8GHR - chains A and B of the 4 polymer chains in the assembly; structure by electron microscopy, 3.20 A resolution.

[Chain A (and B)]
Name: Ectonucleotide pyrophosphatase/phosphodiesterase family member 1, secreted form, Immunoglobulin gamma-1 heavy chain fusion
Organism: Homo sapiens
Notes: chain B of this document is another copy of the same molecule, construct and numbering; everything in this record applies to it too
UniProt: chimeric construct of P22413, P0DOX5: residues 186-925 from P22413 (ENPP1_HUMAN) positions 186-925 (same numbers); residues 948-1179 from P0DOX5 positions 218-449 (UniProt number = residue number - 730)
Chain sequence (1015 residues; row label = number of the first residue in the row):
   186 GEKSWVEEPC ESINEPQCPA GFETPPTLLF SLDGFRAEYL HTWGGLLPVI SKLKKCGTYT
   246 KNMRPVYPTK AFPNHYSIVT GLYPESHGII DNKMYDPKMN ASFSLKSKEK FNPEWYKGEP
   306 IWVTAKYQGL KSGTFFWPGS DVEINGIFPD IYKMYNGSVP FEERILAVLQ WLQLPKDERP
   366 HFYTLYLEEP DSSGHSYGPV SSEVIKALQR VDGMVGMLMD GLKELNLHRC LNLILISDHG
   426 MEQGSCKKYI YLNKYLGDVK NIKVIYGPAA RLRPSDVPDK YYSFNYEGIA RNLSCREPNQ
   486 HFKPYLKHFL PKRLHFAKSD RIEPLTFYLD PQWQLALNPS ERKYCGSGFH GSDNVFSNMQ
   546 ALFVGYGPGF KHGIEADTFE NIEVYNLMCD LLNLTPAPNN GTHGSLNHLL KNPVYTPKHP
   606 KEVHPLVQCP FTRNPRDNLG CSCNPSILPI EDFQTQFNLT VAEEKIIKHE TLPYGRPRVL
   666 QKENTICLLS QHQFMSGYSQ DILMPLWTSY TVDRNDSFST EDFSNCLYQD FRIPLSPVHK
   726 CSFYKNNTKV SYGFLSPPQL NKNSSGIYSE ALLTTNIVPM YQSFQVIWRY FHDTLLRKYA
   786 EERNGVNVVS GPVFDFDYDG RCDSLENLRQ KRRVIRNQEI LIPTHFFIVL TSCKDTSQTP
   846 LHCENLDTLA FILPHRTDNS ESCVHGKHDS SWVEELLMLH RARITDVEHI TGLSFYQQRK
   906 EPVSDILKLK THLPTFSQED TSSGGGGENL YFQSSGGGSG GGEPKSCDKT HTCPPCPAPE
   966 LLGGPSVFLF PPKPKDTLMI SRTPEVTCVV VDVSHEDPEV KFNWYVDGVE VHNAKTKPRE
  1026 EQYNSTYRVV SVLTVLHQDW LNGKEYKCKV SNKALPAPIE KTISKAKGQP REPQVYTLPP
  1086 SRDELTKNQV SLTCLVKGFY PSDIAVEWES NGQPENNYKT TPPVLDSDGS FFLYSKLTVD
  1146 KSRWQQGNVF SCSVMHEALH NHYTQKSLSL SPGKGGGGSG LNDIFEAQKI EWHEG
Unresolved in the structure: 186, 922-1200
Sequence notes: conflict Ala256 (Thr in P22413); linker (926-947); expression tag (1180-1200)
UniProt features mapped onto this chain:
  - binding site (AMP): Asp218, Asn277, Lys295, Tyr340, Asp376, His424, His535
  - binding site (Zn(2+)): Asp218, Asp376, His380, Asp423, His424, His535
  - binding site (CMP): Asn277, Lys295, Tyr340, Asp376, His424, His535
  - binding site (dTMP): Asn277, Tyr340, Asp376, His424, His535
  - binding site (GMP): Asn277, Leu290, Lys295, Tyr340, Asp376, His424, His535
  - binding site (2',3'-cGAMP): His380, Ser532
  - binding site (Ca(2+)): Asp800, Asp802, Asp804, Arg806, Asp808
  - site: Lys915 (Essential for catalytic activity)
  - glycosylation (N-linked (GlcNAc...) asparagine): Asn285, Asn341, Asn477, Asn585, Asn643, Asn700, Asn731, Asn748, Asn1029 (complex)
Disulfides: Cys195-Cys241, Cys203-Cys415, Cys431-Cys530, Cys480-Cys868, Cys614-Cys672, Cys626-Cys726, Cys628-Cys711, Cys838-Cys848
Covalently attached groups: N-acetylglucosamine (NAG) linked to Asn285, Asn341, Asn477, Asn585
Ion coordination: Zn2+ site 1: Asp218, Asp423, His424 (together with adenosine monophosphate); Zn2+ site 2: Asp376, His380, His535 (together with adenosine monophosphate); Ca2+: Asp800, Asp804, Arg806, Asp808
Residues lining bound ligands: adenosine monophosphate (AMP): Asp218, Ala256, Phe257, Asn277, Leu290, Lys295, Pro323, Tyr340, Tyr371, Glu373, Asp376, His380, Asp423, His424, His535
What the authors report for this chain:
  - Zn2+ coordination: His380
  - conformationally variable residues (side-chain flip): Arg395

[Chain A / chain B interface]
Residue-residue contacts (13):
  Thr227(A) with Ser387(B)
  Trp228(A) with Trp228(B), hydrophobic; Val385(B), hydrophobic; Ser386(B); Ser387(B)
  Leu231(A) with Ser387(B); Lys391(B)
  Val385(A) with Trp228(B), hydrophobic
  Ser386(A) with Trp228(B)
  Ser387(A) with Thr227(B); Trp228(B); Leu231(B)
  Lys391(A) with Leu231(B)
Other interface residues (no listed pair), chain A (9 interface residues in all): Gly230, Ile390
Other interface residues (no listed pair), chain B (9 interface residues in all): Gly230, Ile390

[Summary]
The chain A/chain B interface involves 9 residues from each chain. Ligands of chain A: adenosine
monophosphate. N-acetylglucosamine is covalently linked to Asn285(A), Asn341(A), Asn477(A) and Asn585(A). From
UniProt: 7 AMP-binding residues, 6 Zn2+-binding residues, 6 CMP-binding residues and 5 dTMP-binding residues
on chain A. From the paper: Zn2+ coordination by His380(A); conformational variability at Arg395(A).
Both chains are Ectonucleotide pyrophosphatase/phosphodiesterase family member 1, secreted form,
Immunoglobulin gamma-1 heavy chain fusion (Homo sapiens). Entry 8GHR (Structure of human ENPP1 in complex with
variable heavy domain VH27.2) was determined by electron microscopy.
